Entry 9G3Y (electron microscopy, 6.80 A resolution (low resolution: residue-level contacts below are approximate; hydrogen-bond / salt-bridge calls are withheld)); this record covers chains B and b of the 45 polymer chains in the assembly.

== Chain B ==
Name: Gamma-tubulin complex component 3
Organism: Sus scrofa
Reference sequence: F1RN46 (F1RN46_PIG); numbering as in UniProt (aligned over 1-910)
Chain sequence (910 residues; numbered 1 to 910; the number before each row is that of its first residue):
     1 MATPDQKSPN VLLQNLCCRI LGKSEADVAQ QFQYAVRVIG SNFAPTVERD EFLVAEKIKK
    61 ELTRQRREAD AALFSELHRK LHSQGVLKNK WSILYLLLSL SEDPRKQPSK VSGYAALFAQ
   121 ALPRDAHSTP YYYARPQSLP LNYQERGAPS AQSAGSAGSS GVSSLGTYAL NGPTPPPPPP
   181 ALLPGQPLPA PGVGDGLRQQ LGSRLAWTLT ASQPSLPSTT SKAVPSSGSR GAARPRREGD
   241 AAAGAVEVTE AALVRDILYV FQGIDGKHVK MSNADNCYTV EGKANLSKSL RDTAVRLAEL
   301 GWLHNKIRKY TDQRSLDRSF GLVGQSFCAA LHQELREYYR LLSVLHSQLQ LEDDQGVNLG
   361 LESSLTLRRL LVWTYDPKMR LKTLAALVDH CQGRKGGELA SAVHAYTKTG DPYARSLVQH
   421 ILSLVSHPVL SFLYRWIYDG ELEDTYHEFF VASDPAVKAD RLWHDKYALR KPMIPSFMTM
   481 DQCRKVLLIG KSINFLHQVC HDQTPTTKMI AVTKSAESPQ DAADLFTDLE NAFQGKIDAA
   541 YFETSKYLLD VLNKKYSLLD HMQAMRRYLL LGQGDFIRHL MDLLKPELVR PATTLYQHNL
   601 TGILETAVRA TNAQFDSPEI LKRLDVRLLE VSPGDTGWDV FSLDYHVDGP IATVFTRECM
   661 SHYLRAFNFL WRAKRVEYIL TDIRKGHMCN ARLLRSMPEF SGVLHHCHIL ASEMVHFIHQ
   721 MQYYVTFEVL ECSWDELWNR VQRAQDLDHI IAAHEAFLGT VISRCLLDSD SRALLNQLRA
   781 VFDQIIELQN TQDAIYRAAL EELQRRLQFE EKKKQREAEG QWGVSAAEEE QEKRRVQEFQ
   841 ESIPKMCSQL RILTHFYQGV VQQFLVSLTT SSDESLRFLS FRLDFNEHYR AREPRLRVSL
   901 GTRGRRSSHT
Disordered / not traced: 1-247, 352-363, 507-527, 898-910

== Chain b ==
Name: Tubulin gamma chain
Organism: Sus scrofa
Reference sequence: A0A287BRH5 (A0A287BRH5_PIG); residue numbers follow UniProt; this construct covers 1-451
Chain sequence (451 residues; numbered 1 to 451; the number before each row is that of its first residue):
     1 MPREIITLQL GQCGNQIGFE FWKQLCAEHG ISPEGIVEEF ATEGTDRKDV FFYQADDEHY
    61 IPRAVLLDLE PRVIHSILNS PYAKLYNPEN IYLSEHGGGA GNNWASGFSQ GEKIHEDIFD
   121 IIDREADGSD SLEGFVLCHS IAGGTGSGLG SYLLERLNDR YPKKLVQTYS VFPNQDEMSD
   181 VVVQPYNSLL TLKRLTQNAD CVVVLDNTAL NRIATDRLHI QNPSFSQINQ LVSTIMSAST
   241 TTLRYPGYMN NDLIGLIASL IPTPRLHFLM TGYTPLTTDQ SVASVRKTTV LDVMRRLLQP
   301 KNVMVSTGRD RQTNHCYIAI LNIIQGEVDP TQVHKSLQRI RERKLANFIP WGPASIQVAL
   361 SRKSPYLPSA HRVSGLMMAN HTSISSLFES SCQQYDKLRK REAFLEQFRK EDIFKENFDE
   421 LDRSREVVQE LIDEYHAATR PDYISWGTQE Q
Disordered / not traced: 175-180, 449-451

== Chain B / chain b interface ==
Contacting residue pairs (38; chain B residue first):
  Gly572(B) - Gly247(b)
  Gly572(B) - Tyr248(b)
  Gln573(B) - Gly247(b)
  Gly574(B) - Gly247(b)
  Asp575(B) - Met1(b)
  Asp575(B) - Pro246(b)
  His579(B) - Met1(b)
  Ala610(B) - Met1(b)
  Thr611(B) - Met1(b)
  Asn612(B) - Gly44(b)
  Asn612(B) - Thr45(b)
  Asn612(B) - Asp46(b)
  Asn612(B) - Arg47(b)
  Phe615(B) - Glu43(b)
  Arg684(B) - Ala258(b)
  Ser712(B) - Pro262(b)
  His716(B) - Pro262(b)
  His719(B) - Ser259(b)
  Gln720(B) - Gln357(b)
  Tyr723(B) - Val358(b)
  Phe727(B) - Pro330(b)
  Glu731(B) - Pro330(b)
  Phe881(B) - Ala354(b)
  Arg882(B) - Ala354(b)
  Arg882(B) - Ile356(b)
  Leu883(B) - Pro353(b)
  Asp884(B) - Pro353(b)
  Asp884(B) - Ala354(b)
  Asp884(B) - Ser355(b)
  Phe885(B) - Gly352(b)
  Phe885(B) - Pro353(b)
  Asn886(B) - Trp351(b)
  Asn886(B) - Gly352(b)
  Glu887(B) - Trp351(b)
  Glu887(B) - Gly352(b)
  Glu887(B) - Ile444(b)
  Arg890(B) - Pro353(b)
  Leu896(B) - Pro353(b)
Also at the interface, not in a pair above, chain B (34 interface residues in all): Leu571, Phe576, Ala607, Thr681, Met688, Cys689, Val715, Thr726
Also at the interface, not in a pair above, chain b (30 interface residues in all): Pro2, Pro162, Met249, Ile254, Thr263, Pro264, Arg341, Ala359

== In short ==
Chain B and chain b form an interface of 34 and 30 residues respectively.
Chain B is Gamma-tubulin complex component 3 and chain b is Tubulin gamma chain, both from Sus scrofa; the
structure, Structure of the Native CMG-decorated gamma-Tubulin Ring Complex from Pig Brain, was determined by
electron microscopy, deposited together with 9G3X, 9G3Z and 9G40.
